Entry 5MEZ (X-ray diffraction, 2.98 A resolution); this record covers chains A and B of the 4 polymer chains in the assembly.

# Chain A (and B)
Protein: MH1 domain of human Smad4
Source organism: Homo sapiens
Notes: chain B of this document is another copy of the same molecule, construct and numbering; everything in this record applies to it too
Reference sequence: Q13485 (SMAD4_HUMAN); residue numbers follow UniProt; this construct covers 10-140
Chain sequence (135 residues; row label = number of the first residue in the row):
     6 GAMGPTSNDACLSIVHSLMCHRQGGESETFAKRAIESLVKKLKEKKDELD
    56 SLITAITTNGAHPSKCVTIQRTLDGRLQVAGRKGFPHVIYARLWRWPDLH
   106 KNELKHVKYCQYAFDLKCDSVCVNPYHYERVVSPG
Unresolved in the structure: 6-14, 140 (chain B: 6-14, 137-140)
Construct notes: expression tag (6-9)
Ion coordination: Zn2+: Cys-71, Cys-115, Cys-127, His-132
UniProt features mapped onto this chain:
  - region: Val-44 to Ser-69 (Required for interaction with TSC22D1)
  - binding site (Zn(2+)): Cys-71, Cys-115, Cys-127, His-132
  - modified residue: Lys-37 (N6-acetyllysine)
  - cross-link: Lys-113 (Glycyl lysine isopeptide (Lys-Gly) (interchain with G-Cter in SUMO2))
  - natural variant: Asn-13 (N13S: Rare variant; uncertain significance), Pro-130 (P130S: In a colorectal cancer sample)
From the paper describing this entry:
  - binding site for the 16-nt DNA strand: Arg-81
  - binding site for the 16-nt DNA strand: Gln-83, Lys-88

# Chain A / chain B interface
Residue-residue contacts - 20 pairs, chain A then chain B:
  Asp-52(A) with Tyr-117(B); Cys-123(B); Asp-124(B), hydrogen bond (side chain-backbone); Ser-125(B), hydrogen bond (side chain-backbone)
  Glu-53(A) with Tyr-117(B)
  Lys-70(A) with Gln-116(B); Tyr-117(B); Cys-123(B), hydrogen bond
  Cys-71(A) with Gln-116(B), hydrogen bond (backbone-side chain)
  Tyr-114(A) with Gln-116(B)
  Gln-116(A) with Lys-70(B); Cys-71(B), hydrogen bond (side chain-backbone); Tyr-114(B)
  Tyr-117(A) with Asp-52(B); Glu-53(B); Lys-70(B)
  Cys-123(A) with Asp-52(B); Lys-70(B), hydrogen bond
  Asp-124(A) with Asp-52(B), hydrogen bond (backbone-side chain)
  Ser-125(A) with Asp-52(B), hydrogen bond (backbone-side chain)
Interface residues without a listed pair, chain A (11 interface residues in all): His-132
Interface residues without a listed pair, chain B (12 interface residues in all): Lys-51, His-132

# In short
The interface between chain A and chain B involves 11 residues on one side and 12 on the other; the contacts
include 8 hydrogen bonds. Polar pairs include Asp-52(A)/Asp-124(B), Asp-52(A)/Ser-125(B) and
Lys-70(A)/Cys-123(B). The paper reports a binding site for the 16-nt DNA strand at Arg-81(A), Gln-83(A) and
Lys-88(A).
Chain A and chain B are both MH1 domain of human Smad4 (Homo sapiens); the structure, Crystal structure of
Smad4-MH1 bound to the GGCT site, was determined by X-ray diffraction together with 5MEY, 5MF0, 5NM9, 5OD6 and
5ODG from the same study.
